Entry 3CCU (X-ray diffraction, 2.80 A resolution); this record covers chains B and 0 of the 31 polymer chains in the assembly.

[Chain B]
Molecule: 50S ribosomal protein L3P
From: Haloarcula marismortui
UniProt: P20279 (RL3_HALMA); residues 0-337 here correspond to UniProt positions 1-338 (UniProt number = residue number + 1)
Chain sequence (338 residues; each row starts with the number of its first residue; numbering starts at 0):
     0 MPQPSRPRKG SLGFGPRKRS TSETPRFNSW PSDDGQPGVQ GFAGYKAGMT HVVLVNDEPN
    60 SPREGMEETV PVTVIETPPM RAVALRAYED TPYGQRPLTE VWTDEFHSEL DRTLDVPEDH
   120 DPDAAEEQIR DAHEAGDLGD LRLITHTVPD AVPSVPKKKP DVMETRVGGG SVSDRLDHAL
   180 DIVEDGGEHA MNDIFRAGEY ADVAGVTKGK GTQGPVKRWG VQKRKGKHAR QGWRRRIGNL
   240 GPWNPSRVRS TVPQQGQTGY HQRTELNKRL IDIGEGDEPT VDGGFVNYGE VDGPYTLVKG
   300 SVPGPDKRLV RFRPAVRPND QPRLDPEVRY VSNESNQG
Not modelled in the structure: 0
Ion coordination: Na+ near Gln230 (its only coordinating residue here); Sr2+ site 1: Gln230 (shared with G836(0), U2615(0) of chain 0); Sr2+ site 2 near Ser245 (its only coordinating residue here); Sr2+ site 3 near Arg310 (its only coordinating residue here); Mg2+: Asn335 (shared with A2757(0) of chain 0)

[Chain 0]
Molecule: 23S ribosomal RNA
From: Haloarcula marismortui
Notes: engineered mutation(s): G2099A, G2482C
Sequence (2923 nucleotides; each row starts with the number of its first residue):
     1 GUUGGCUACU AUGCCAGCUG GUGGAUUGCU CGGCUCAGGC GCUGAUGAAG GACGUGCCAA
    61 GCUGCGAUAA GCUGUGGGGA GCCGCACGGA GGCGAAGAAC CACAGAUUUC CGAAUGAGAA
   121 UCUCUCUAAC AAUUGCUUCG CGCAAUGAGG AACCCCGAGA ACUGAAACAU CUCAGUAUCG
   181 GGAGGAACAG AAAACGCAAC GUGAUGUCGU UAGUAACCGC GAGUGAACGC GAUACAGCCC
   241 AAACCGAAGC CCUCACGGGC AAUGUGGUGU CAGGGCUACC UCUCAUCAGC CGACCGUCUU
   301 CACGAAGUCU CUUGGAAUAG AGCGUGAUAC AGGGUGACAA CCCCGUACUG AAGACCAGUA
   361 CGCUGUGCGG UAGUGCCAGA GUAGCGGGGG UUGGAUAUCC CUCGCGAAUA ACGCAGGCAU
   421 CGACUGCGAA GGCUAAACAC AACCUGAGAC CGAUAGUGAA CAAGUAGUGU GAACGAACGC
   481 UGCAAAGUAC CCUCAGAAGG GAGGCGAAAU AGAGCAUGAA AUCAGUUGGC GAUCGAGCGA
   541 CAGGGCAUAC AAGGUCCCUU GACGAAUGAC CGAGACGCGA GUCUCCAGUA AGACUCACGG
   601 GAAGCCGAUG UUCUGUCGUA CGUUUUGAAA AACGAGCCAG GGAGUGUGUC UGUAUGGCAA
   661 GUCUAACCGG AGUAUCCGGG GAGGCACAGG GAAACCGACA UGGCCGCAGG GCUUUGCCCG
   721 AGGGCCGCCG UCUUCAAGGG CGGGGAGCCA UGUGGACACG ACCCGAAUCC GGACGAUCUA
   781 CGCAUGGACA AGAUGAAGCG UGCCGAAAGG CACGUGGAAG UCUGUUAGAG UUGGUGUCCU
   841 ACAAUACCCU CUCGUGAUCU AUGUGUAGGG GUGAAAGGCC CAUCGAGUCC GGCAACAGCU
   901 GGUUCCAAUC GAAACAUGUC GAAGCAUGAC CUCCGCCGAG GUAGUCUGUG AGGUAGAGCG
   961 ACCGAUUGGU GUGUCCGCCU CCGAGAGGAG UCGGCACACC UGUCAAACUC CAAACUUACA
  1021 GACGCUGUUU GACGCGGGGA UUCCGGUGCG CGGGGUAAGC CUGUGUACCA GGAGGGGAAC
  1081 AACCCAGAGA UAGGUUAAGG UCCCCAAGUG UGGAUUAAGU GUAAUCCUCU GAAGGUGGUC
  1141 UCGAGCCCUA GACAGCCGGG AGGUGAGCUU AGAAGCAGCU ACCCUCUAAG AAAAGCGUAA
  1201 CAGCUUACCG GCCGAGGUUU GAGGCGCCCA AAAUGAUCGG GACUCAAAUC CACCACCGAG
  1261 ACCUGUCCGU ACCACUCAUA CUGGUAAUCG AGUAGAUUGG CGCUCUAAUU GGAUGGAAGC
  1321 AGGGGCGAGA GCUCCUGUGG ACCGAUUAGU GACGAAAAUC CUGGCCAUAG UAGCAGCGAU
  1381 AGUCGGGUGA GAACCCCGAC GGCCUAAUGG AUAAGGGUUC CUCAGCACUG CUGAUCAGCU
  1441 GAGGGUUAGC CGGUCCUAAG UCUCACCGCA ACUCGACUGA GACGAAAUGG GAAACAGGUU
  1501 AAUAUUCCUG UGCCAUCAUG CAGUGAAAGU UGACGCCCUG GGGUCGAUCA CGCCGGGCAU
  1561 UCGCCCGGUC GAACCGUCCA ACUCCGUGGA AGCCGUAAUG GCAGGAAGCG GACGAACGGC
  1621 GGCAUAGGGA AACGUGAUUC AACCUGGGGC CCAUGAAAAG ACGAGCAUGA UGUCCGUACC
  1681 GAGAACCGAC ACAGGUGUCC AUGGCGGCGA AAGCCAAGGC CUGUCGGGAG CAACCAACGU
  1741 UAGGGAAUUC GGCAAGUUAG UCCCGUACCU UCGGAAGAAG GGAUGCCUGC UCCGGAACGG
  1801 AGCAGGUCGC AGUGACUCGG AAGCUCGGAC UGUCUAGUAA CAACAUAGGU GACCGCAAAU
  1861 CCGCAAGGAC UCGUACGGUC ACUGAAUCCU GCCCAGUGCA GGUAUCUGAA CACCUCGUAC
  1921 AAGAGGACGA AGGACCUGUC AACGGCGGGG GUAACUAUGA CCCUCUUAAG GUAGCGUAGU
  1981 ACCUUGCCGC AUCAGUAGCG GCUUGCAUGA AUGGAUUAAC CAGAGCUUCA CUGUCCCAAC
  2041 GUUGGGCCCG GUGAACUGUA CAUUCCAGUG CGGAGUCUGG AGACACCCAG GGGGAAGCAA
  2101 AGACCCUAUG GAGCUUUACU GCAGGCUGUC GCUGAGACGU GGUCGCCGAU GUGCAGCAUA
  2161 GGUAGGAGUC GUUACAGAGG UACCCGCGCU AGCGGGCCAC CCAGACAACA GUGAAAUACU
  2221 ACCCGUCGGU GACUGCGACU CUCACUCCGG GAGGAGGACA CCGAUAGCCG GGCAGUUUGA
  2281 CUGGGGCGGU ACGCGCUCGA AAAGAUAUCG AGCGCGCCCU AUGGUCAUCU CAGCCGGGAC
  2341 AGAGACCCGG CGAAGAGUGC AAGAGCAAAA GAUGACUUGA CAGUGUUCUU CCCAACGAGG
  2401 AACGCUGACG CGAAAGCGUG GUCUAGCGAA CCAAUUAGCC UGCUUGAUGC GGGCAAUUGA
  2461 UGACAGAAAA GCUACCCUAG GCAUAACAGA GUCGUCACUC GCAAGAGCAC AUAUCGACCG
  2521 AGUGGCUUGC UACCUCGAUG UCGGUUCCCU CCAUCCUGCC CGUGCAGAAG CGGGCAAGGG
  2581 UGAGGUUGUU CGCCUAUUAA AGGAGGUCGU GAGCUGGGUU UAGACCGUCG UGAGACAGGU
  2641 CGGCUGCUAU CUACUGGGUG UGUAAUGGUG UCUGACAAGA ACGACCGUAU AGUACGAGAG
  2701 GAACUACGGU UGGUGGCCAC UGGUGUACCG GUUGUUCGAG AGAGCACGUG CCGGGUAGCC
  2761 ACGCCACACG GGGUAAGAGC UGAACGCAUC UAAGCUCGAA ACCCACUUGG AAAAGAGACA
  2821 CCGCCGAGGU CCCGCGUACA AGACGCGGUC GAUAGACUCG GGGUGUGCGC GUCGAGGUAA
  2881 CGAGACGUUA AGCCCACGAG CACUAACAGA CCAAAGCCAU CAU
Not modelled in the structure: 1-9, 126-127, 715, 971-998, 1560, 1952-1963, 2137-2236, 2339-2343, 2665-2666, 2915-2923
Modified / non-standard residues: 1MA (6-hydro-1-methyladenosine-5'-monophosphate) at position 628, OMU (o2'-methyluridine 5'-monophosphate) at position 2587, OMG (o2'-methylguanosine-5'-monophosphate) at position 2588, UR3 (3-methyluridine-5'-monophoshate) at position 2619, PSU (pseudouridine-5'-monophosphate) at position 2621
Ion coordination: Na+ site 1 near U12 (its only coordinating residue here); Mg2+ site 1 near G28 (its only coordinating residue here); Na+ site 2: C40, G41, C443; Na+ site 3 near G56 (its only coordinating residue here); Na+ site 4: G66, U108; Sr2+ site 1: C85, A86, C87 (shared with 1 residue of chain T); Mg2+ site 2 near U115 (its only coordinating residue here); Na+ site 5: C130, U146; Na+ site 6: C141, G142; Sr2+ site 2: G147, A183 (shared with 1 residue of chain M); Mg2+ site 3: C162, U2276; K+ site 1: C162, U163, U172; 57 more Na+ sites not listed; 70 more Mg2+ sites not listed; 62 more Sr2+ sites not listed; 1 more K+ sites not listed

[How chain B and chain 0 interact]
Residue-residue contacts - 339 pairs, chain B then chain 0:
  Pro1(B) - C2591(0)  phosphate contact
  Gln2(B) - U2545(0)  hydrogen bond to the phosphate
  Gln2(B) - U2546(0)  base contact
  Gln2(B) - C2547(0)  hydrogen bond to the base
  Pro3(B) - G2582(0)  phosphate contact
  Pro3(B) - A2583(0)  phosphate contact
  Ser4(B) - U2581(0)  phosphate contact
  Ser4(B) - G2582(0)  hydrogen bond to the phosphate
  Arg5(B) - C2547(0)  salt bridge to the phosphate
  Arg5(B) - C2548(0)  salt bridge to the phosphate
  Arg5(B) - U2581(0)  phosphate contact
  Pro6(B) - G2580(0)  phosphate contact
  Pro6(B) - U2581(0)  phosphate contact
  Pro6(B) - G2713(0)  sugar contact
  Arg7(B) - C2548(0)  phosphate contact
  Arg7(B) - C2549(0)  salt bridge to the phosphate
  Arg7(B) - U2714(0)  phosphate contact
  Lys8(B) - C2547(0)  phosphate contact
  Lys8(B) - C2548(0)  hydrogen bond to the phosphate
  Gly9(B) - A2681(0)  base contact
  Gly9(B) - U2714(0)  hydrogen bond to the phosphate
  Gly9(B) - G2715(0)  phosphate contact
  Ser10(B) - A2681(0)  hydrogen bond to the base
  Ser10(B) - U2714(0)  hydrogen bond to the phosphate
  Ser10(B) - G2715(0)  hydrogen bond to the phosphate
  Leu11(B) - C2549(0)  phosphate contact
  Leu11(B) - A2678(0)  hydrogen bond to the sugar
  Leu11(B) - G2679(0)  sugar contact
  Gly12(B) - A2678(0)  base contact
  Gly12(B) - G2679(0)  sugar contact
  Gly12(B) - U2807(0)  base contact
  Gly12(B) - U2808(0)  sugar contact
  Phe13(B) - U2714(0)  sugar contact
  Phe13(B) - G2715(0)  sugar contact
  Phe13(B) - U2807(0)  sugar contact
  Phe13(B) - U2808(0)  sugar contact
  Gly14(B) - U2808(0)  hydrogen bond to the sugar
  Gly14(B) - G2809(0)  sugar contact
  Pro15(B) - G2656(0)  phosphate contact
  Pro15(B) - G2809(0)  sugar contact
  Arg16(B) - G2656(0)  hydrogen bond to the phosphate
  Arg16(B) - G2715(0)  salt bridge to the phosphate
  Lys17(B) - G2656(0)  phosphate contact
  Lys17(B) - G2657(0)  phosphate contact
  Lys17(B) - G2809(0)  phosphate contact
  Lys17(B) - G2810(0)  salt bridge to the phosphate
  Arg18(B) - G2657(0)  hydrogen bond to the phosphate
  Arg18(B) - G2658(0)  salt bridge to the phosphate
  Arg18(B) - C2839(0)  hydrogen bond to the phosphate
  Arg18(B) - G2842(0)  hydrogen bond to the base
  Arg18(B) - A2843(0)  hydrogen bond to the base
  Thr20(B) - G2810(0)  hydrogen bond to the phosphate
  Glu22(B) - U2837(0)  base contact
  Arg25(B) - U2671(0)  salt bridge to the phosphate
  Arg25(B) - C2672(0)  salt bridge to the phosphate
  Asn27(B) - U2807(0)  hydrogen bond to the phosphate
  Asn27(B) - U2808(0)  hydrogen bond to the phosphate
  Ser28(B) - C2806(0)  hydrogen bond to the phosphate
  Ser28(B) - U2807(0)  phosphate contact
  Lys45(B) - C2717(0)  hydrogen bond to the phosphate
  Lys45(B) - C2718(0)  salt bridge to the phosphate
  Met48(B) - C2717(0)  sugar contact
  Met48(B) - C2718(0)  sugar contact
  Met48(B) - A2719(0)  sugar contact
  Thr49(B) - A2719(0)  hydrogen bond to the sugar
  His50(B) - A2719(0)  hydrogen bond to the sugar
  Glu57(B) - G2708(0)  phosphate contact
  Asn59(B) - C2707(0)  phosphate contact
  Asn59(B) - G2708(0)  phosphate contact
  Pro70(B) - A2719(0)  base contact
  Pro70(B) - C2764(0)  sugar contact
  Arg85(B) - G2670(0)  base contact
  Arg85(B) - U2671(0)  hydrogen bond to the base
  Arg85(B) - C2672(0)  hydrogen bond to the sugar
  Arg85(B) - C2819(0)  hydrogen bond to the base
  Tyr87(B) - C2672(0)  hydrogen bond to the sugar
  Tyr87(B) - U2673(0)  sugar contact
  Tyr92(B) - G2674(0)  sugar contact
  Tyr92(B) - G2815(0)  hydrogen bond to the base
  Gly93(B) - G2674(0)  phosphate contact
  Gln94(B) - U2673(0)  hydrogen bond to the sugar
  Gln94(B) - G2674(0)  hydrogen bond to the phosphate
  Arg95(B) - G2817(0)  hydrogen bond to the sugar
  Arg95(B) - A2818(0)  sugar contact
  Pro96(B) - C2672(0)  sugar contact
  Pro96(B) - A2818(0)  hydrogen bond to the sugar
  Pro96(B) - C2819(0)  sugar contact
  Leu97(B) - C2819(0)  phosphate contact
  Thr98(B) - C2819(0)  phosphate contact
  Thr98(B) - A2820(0)  phosphate contact
  Glu99(B) - G2670(0)  base contact
  Glu99(B) - C2819(0)  hydrogen bond to the sugar
  Glu99(B) - A2820(0)  sugar contact
  Trp101(B) - A2820(0)  hydrogen bond to the sugar
  Arg111(B) - G2847(0)  salt bridge to the phosphate
  Arg111(B) - G2848(0)  salt bridge to the phosphate
  Thr112(B) - U2669(0)  hydrogen bond to the sugar
  Thr112(B) - G2670(0)  sugar contact
  Leu113(B) - U2669(0)  sugar contact
  Leu113(B) - G2670(0)  sugar contact
  Asp114(B) - G2668(0)  hydrogen bond to the base
  Asp114(B) - U2669(0)  sugar contact
  Asp114(B) - C2821(0)  hydrogen bond to the sugar
  Asp114(B) - C2822(0)  sugar contact
  Asp114(B) - A2827(0)  hydrogen bond to the sugar
  Asp114(B) - G2828(0)  phosphate contact
  Val115(B) - C2821(0)  hydrogen bond to the sugar
  Val115(B) - C2822(0)  sugar contact
  Pro116(B) - C2821(0)  sugar contact
  Glu117(B) - C2821(0)  phosphate contact
  Glu117(B) - C2822(0)  hydrogen bond to the phosphate
  Glu117(B) - G2823(0)  phosphate contact
  Asp118(B) - C2821(0)  phosphate contact
  Asp118(B) - C2822(0)  hydrogen bond to the phosphate
  His119(B) - A2820(0)  phosphate contact
  His119(B) - C2821(0)  salt bridge to the phosphate
  Arg141(B) - C2672(0)  hydrogen bond to the phosphate
  Arg141(B) - U2673(0)  salt bridge to the phosphate
  Ile143(B) - U2671(0)  sugar contact
  Val154(B) - U2837(0)  base contact
  Pro155(B) - U2837(0)  base contact
  Pro155(B) - C2846(0)  sugar contact
  Pro155(B) - G2847(0)  sugar contact
  Pro155(B) - U2853(0)  phosphate contact
  Lys156(B) - U2837(0)  base contact
  Lys156(B) - C2846(0)  phosphate contact
  Lys156(B) - G2847(0)  phosphate contact
  Lys157(B) - G2847(0)  hydrogen bond to the phosphate
  Lys157(B) - G2848(0)  salt bridge to the phosphate
  Lys157(B) - G2851(0)  hydrogen bond to the phosphate
  Lys157(B) - A2852(0)  salt bridge to the phosphate
  Lys158(B) - C2846(0)  phosphate contact
  Lys158(B) - G2847(0)  hydrogen bond to the phosphate
  Val161(B) - G2670(0)  sugar contact
  Val161(B) - U2671(0)  phosphate contact
  Met162(B) - U2671(0)  phosphate contact
  Met162(B) - C2672(0)  phosphate contact
  Glu163(B) - U2671(0)  hydrogen bond to the sugar
  Glu163(B) - C2672(0)  hydrogen bond to the phosphate
  Thr206(B) - G2716(0)  sugar contact
  Thr206(B) - C2717(0)  phosphate contact
  Lys207(B) - C2717(0)  hydrogen bond to the phosphate
  Lys207(B) - C2718(0)  salt bridge to the phosphate
  Lys207(B) - C2759(0)  salt bridge to the phosphate
  Lys207(B) - A2838(0)  phosphate contact
  Gly208(B) - A2838(0)  hydrogen bond to the phosphate
  Gly208(B) - C2839(0)  phosphate contact
  Lys209(B) - C2759(0)  phosphate contact
  Lys209(B) - C2760(0)  salt bridge to the phosphate
  Lys209(B) - C2839(0)  hydrogen bond to the phosphate
  Gly210(B) - C2839(0)  hydrogen bond to the phosphate
  Gly210(B) - A2840(0)  phosphate contact
  Thr211(B) - A1732(0)  hydrogen bond to the sugar
  Thr211(B) - A1733(0)  sugar contact
  Thr211(B) - A2840(0)  hydrogen bond to the phosphate
  Gln212(B) - A1732(0)  sugar contact
  Gln212(B) - A1733(0)  sugar contact
  Gly213(B) - A1733(0)  hydrogen bond to the phosphate
  Gly213(B) - C1734(0)  phosphate contact
  Val215(B) - A2039(0)  phosphate contact
  Lys216(B) - C2760(0)  salt bridge to the phosphate
  Arg217(B) - U2655(0)  hydrogen bond to the sugar
  Arg217(B) - G2656(0)  salt bridge to the phosphate
  Val220(B) - C2547(0)  phosphate contact
  Gln221(B) - A2038(0)  phosphate contact
  Gln221(B) - U2546(0)  sugar contact
  Gln221(B) - C2547(0)  hydrogen bond to the phosphate
  Lys222(B) - A2038(0)  hydrogen bond to the phosphate
  Lys222(B) - A2039(0)  phosphate contact
  Arg223(B) - G2613(0)  hydrogen bond to the sugar
  Arg223(B) - C2614(0)  hydrogen bond to the sugar
  Lys224(B) - C2035(0)  phosphate contact
  Lys224(B) - C2036(0)  salt bridge to the phosphate
  Lys224(B) - C2037(0)  hydrogen bond to the phosphate
  Lys224(B) - A2038(0)  salt bridge to the phosphate
  Gly225(B) - U2034(0)  hydrogen bond to the phosphate
  Gly225(B) - C2035(0)  hydrogen bond to the phosphate
  Lys226(B) - U835(0)  phosphate contact
  Lys226(B) - G1751(0)  hydrogen bond to the base
  Lys226(B) - C1753(0)  base contact
  Lys226(B) - U2615(0)  phosphate contact
  Lys226(B) - G2616(0)  salt bridge to the phosphate
  His227(B) - G2544(0)  base contact
  His227(B) - C2614(0)  hydrogen bond to the sugar
  His227(B) - U2615(0)  hydrogen bond to the sugar
  Arg229(B) - U835(0)  salt bridge to the phosphate
  Arg229(B) - G836(0)  phosphate contact
  Arg229(B) - C1753(0)  hydrogen bond to the base
  Arg229(B) - A1754(0)  hydrogen bond to the sugar
  Gln230(B) - U835(0)  hydrogen bond to the phosphate
  Gln230(B) - G836(0)  phosphate contact
  Gln230(B) - U837(0)  phosphate contact
  Gln230(B) - C2614(0)  phosphate contact
  Gln230(B) - U2615(0)  phosphate contact
  Gly231(B) - C1735(0)  sugar contact
  Gly231(B) - A1736(0)  phosphate contact
  Trp232(B) - C1735(0)  phosphate contact
  Trp232(B) - G2092(0)  hydrogen bond to the phosphate
  Trp232(B) - G2613(0)  hydrogen bond to the sugar
  Trp232(B) - C2614(0)  sugar contact
  Arg233(B) - C1735(0)  hydrogen bond to the phosphate
  Arg233(B) - A1736(0)  salt bridge to the phosphate
  Arg234(B) - C1734(0)  salt bridge to the phosphate
  Arg234(B) - C1735(0)  hydrogen bond to the phosphate
  Arg234(B) - A2039(0)  salt bridge to the phosphate
  Arg235(B) - C1734(0)  hydrogen bond to the sugar
  Arg235(B) - C1735(0)  salt bridge to the phosphate
  Arg235(B) - G2091(0)  phosphate contact
  Arg235(B) - G2092(0)  salt bridge to the phosphate
  Ile236(B) - U2546(0)  sugar contact
  Gly237(B) - U2546(0)  hydrogen bond to the sugar
  Gly237(B) - G2613(0)  base contact
  Asn238(B) - G2093(0)  phosphate contact
  Asn238(B) - U2546(0)  base contact
  Asn238(B) - C2547(0)  hydrogen bond to the base
  Asn238(B) - G2609(0)  base contact
  Asn238(B) - U2610(0)  base contact
  Leu239(B) - G2091(0)  base contact
  Leu239(B) - G2092(0)  sugar contact
  Leu239(B) - G2093(0)  hydrogen bond to the phosphate
  Gly240(B) - G2093(0)  sugar contact
  Gly240(B) - G2609(0)  base contact
  Pro241(B) - G2093(0)  hydrogen bond to the sugar
  Pro241(B) - C2548(0)  base contact
  Pro241(B) - G2606(0)  base contact
  Pro241(B) - G2609(0)  sugar contact
  Trp242(B) - G2093(0)  sugar contact
  Trp242(B) - G2094(0)  sugar contact
  Trp242(B) - A2096(0)  sugar contact
  Trp242(B) - U2539(0)  base contact
  Trp242(B) - U2607(0)  stacking on the base
  Trp242(B) - G2609(0)  hydrogen bond to the sugar
  Trp242(B) - U2610(0)  phosphate contact
  Asn243(B) - G2606(0)  hydrogen bond to the sugar
  Asn243(B) - U2607(0)  hydrogen bond to the phosphate
  Pro244(B) - U1234(0)  base contact
  Pro244(B) - C2066(0)  phosphate contact
  Pro244(B) - G2093(0)  sugar contact
  Ser245(B) - G2093(0)  hydrogen bond to the base
  Ser245(B) - G2094(0)  sugar contact
  Arg246(B) - U1234(0)  hydrogen bond to the base
  Arg246(B) - C2065(0)  hydrogen bond to the phosphate
  Arg246(B) - C2066(0)  salt bridge to the phosphate
  Arg246(B) - G2093(0)  base contact
  Arg246(B) - A2653(0)  sugar contact
  Val247(B) - G2093(0)  base contact
  Val247(B) - A2653(0)  hydrogen bond to the sugar
  Val247(B) - C2654(0)  sugar contact
  Arg248(B) - U1234(0)  sugar contact
  Arg248(B) - C2548(0)  sugar contact
  Arg248(B) - C2549(0)  hydrogen bond to the sugar
  Arg248(B) - C2654(0)  sugar contact
  Ser249(B) - C2654(0)  phosphate contact
  Ser249(B) - U2655(0)  phosphate contact
  Thr250(B) - C2548(0)  hydrogen bond to the sugar
  Thr250(B) - C2549(0)  sugar contact
  Val251(B) - C2548(0)  sugar contact
  Pro252(B) - C2547(0)  phosphate contact
  Pro252(B) - C2548(0)  sugar contact
  Gln253(B) - G2090(0)  hydrogen bond to the base
  Gln253(B) - G2091(0)  hydrogen bond to the base
  Gln253(B) - C2654(0)  hydrogen bond to the sugar
  Gln253(B) - U2655(0)  hydrogen bond to the sugar
  Gln254(B) - A1733(0)  sugar contact
  Gln254(B) - A2089(0)  base contact
  Gln254(B) - G2090(0)  hydrogen bond to the sugar
  Gln254(B) - U2655(0)  hydrogen bond to the sugar
  Gly255(B) - G2656(0)  sugar contact
  Gln256(B) - G2656(0)  hydrogen bond to the sugar
  Gln256(B) - C2839(0)  hydrogen bond to the phosphate
  Tyr259(B) - A2838(0)  sugar contact
  Tyr259(B) - C2844(0)  sugar contact
  Gln261(B) - U2808(0)  hydrogen bond to the phosphate
  Gln261(B) - G2809(0)  phosphate contact
  Arg262(B) - G2715(0)  hydrogen bond to the phosphate
  Arg262(B) - G2716(0)  salt bridge to the phosphate
  Arg262(B) - U2808(0)  phosphate contact
  Thr263(B) - U2807(0)  hydrogen bond to the phosphate
  Thr263(B) - U2808(0)  hydrogen bond to the phosphate
  Glu264(B) - G2715(0)  hydrogen bond to the base
  Glu264(B) - G2716(0)  hydrogen bond to the sugar
  Glu264(B) - C2765(0)  base contact
  Leu265(B) - A2766(0)  hydrogen bond to the sugar
  Asn266(B) - A2766(0)  sugar contact
  Asn266(B) - C2767(0)  hydrogen bond to the phosphate
  Lys267(B) - C2765(0)  hydrogen bond to the sugar
  Lys267(B) - A2766(0)  sugar contact
  Asp281(B) - G2861(0)  hydrogen bond to the sugar
  Gly282(B) - G2860(0)  hydrogen bond to the base
  Gly282(B) - G2861(0)  sugar contact
  Gly282(B) - C2897(0)  base contact
  Gly282(B) - G2898(0)  sugar contact
  Phe284(B) - C2897(0)  sugar contact
  Phe284(B) - G2898(0)  sugar contact
  Val285(B) - A2757(0)  phosphate contact
  Val285(B) - G2758(0)  phosphate contact
  Val285(B) - C2897(0)  sugar contact
  Asn286(B) - C2897(0)  hydrogen bond to the sugar
  Asn286(B) - G2898(0)  phosphate contact
  Tyr287(B) - G2898(0)  sugar contact
  Gly288(B) - G2898(0)  phosphate contact
  Glu289(B) - G2898(0)  sugar contact
  Glu289(B) - A2899(0)  sugar contact
  Lys298(B) - A2766(0)  salt bridge to the phosphate
  Gly299(B) - C2765(0)  sugar contact
  Ser300(B) - G2716(0)  hydrogen bond to the base
  Ser300(B) - C2717(0)  sugar contact
  Ser300(B) - C2765(0)  base contact
  Val301(B) - C2717(0)  sugar contact
  Pro302(B) - G2716(0)  sugar contact
  Pro302(B) - C2717(0)  sugar contact
  Gly303(B) - C2717(0)  hydrogen bond to the phosphate
  Pro304(B) - U2837(0)  sugar contact
  Asp305(B) - C2718(0)  phosphate contact
  Asp305(B) - U2837(0)  sugar contact
  Lys306(B) - U2837(0)  hydrogen bond to the base
  Arg307(B) - U2837(0)  hydrogen bond to the base
  Arg307(B) - A2838(0)  salt bridge to the phosphate
  Arg312(B) - U2807(0)  salt bridge to the phosphate
  Arg316(B) - C2682(0)  salt bridge to the phosphate
  Arg316(B) - C2767(0)  hydrogen bond to the phosphate
  Arg316(B) - A2768(0)  hydrogen bond to the phosphate
  Arg316(B) - C2806(0)  sugar contact
  Asn318(B) - C2767(0)  hydrogen bond to the phosphate
  Asn318(B) - A2768(0)  hydrogen bond to the phosphate
  Ser334(B) - G2861(0)  hydrogen bond to the sugar
  Ser334(B) - G2862(0)  hydrogen bond to the phosphate
  Asn335(B) - A2719(0)  sugar contact
  Asn335(B) - A2757(0)  phosphate contact
  Gln336(B) - U2756(0)  phosphate contact
  Gln336(B) - A2757(0)  phosphate contact
  Gln336(B) - G2860(0)  base contact
  Gln336(B) - G2861(0)  hydrogen bond to the base
  Gln336(B) - G2862(0)  sugar contact
  Gln336(B) - C2897(0)  hydrogen bond to the base
  Gly337(B) - U2756(0)  hydrogen bond to the phosphate
  Gly337(B) - A2757(0)  hydrogen bond to the phosphate
  Gly337(B) - G2862(0)  phosphate contact
  Gly337(B) - G2863(0)  phosphate contact
Also at the interface, not in a pair above, chain B (145 interface residues in all): Ser19, His260, Gly283, Val315, Glu333
Also at the interface, not in a pair above, chain 0 (125 interface residues in all): G834, C1750, A2095, A2680, G2712, C2720, G2845

[Summary]
The interface between chain B and chain 0 involves 145 residues on one side and 125 on the other; the contacts
include 119 hydrogen bonds, 35 salt bridges and 1 aromatic stacking contact. Polar pairs include
Gln2(B)-C2547(0), Ser10(B)-A2681(0) and Arg18(B)-G2842(0).
Here chain B is 50S ribosomal protein L3P and chain 0 is 23S ribosomal RNA, both from Haloarcula marismortui.
Entry 3CCU (Structure of Anisomycin resistant 50S Ribosomal Subunit: 23S rRNA mutation G2482C) was determined
by X-ray diffraction, deposited together with 3CC2, 3CC4, 3CC7, 3CCE, 3CCJ, 3CCL and 6 further entries.
